9IZX - chains A and D of the 4 polymer chains in the assembly; structure by electron microscopy, 3.00 A resolution.

[Chain A (and D)]
Protein: Methylmalonate-semialdehyde/malonate-semialdehyde dehydrogenase [acylating], mitochondrial
Organism: Homo sapiens
Notes: EC 1.2.1.27; chain D of this document is another copy of the same molecule, construct and numbering; everything in this record applies to it too
UniProtKB: Q02252 (MMSA_HUMAN); residues 2-503 here correspond to UniProt positions 34-535 (UniProt number = residue number + 32)
Amino-acid sequence (509 residues; each row starts with the number of its first residue):
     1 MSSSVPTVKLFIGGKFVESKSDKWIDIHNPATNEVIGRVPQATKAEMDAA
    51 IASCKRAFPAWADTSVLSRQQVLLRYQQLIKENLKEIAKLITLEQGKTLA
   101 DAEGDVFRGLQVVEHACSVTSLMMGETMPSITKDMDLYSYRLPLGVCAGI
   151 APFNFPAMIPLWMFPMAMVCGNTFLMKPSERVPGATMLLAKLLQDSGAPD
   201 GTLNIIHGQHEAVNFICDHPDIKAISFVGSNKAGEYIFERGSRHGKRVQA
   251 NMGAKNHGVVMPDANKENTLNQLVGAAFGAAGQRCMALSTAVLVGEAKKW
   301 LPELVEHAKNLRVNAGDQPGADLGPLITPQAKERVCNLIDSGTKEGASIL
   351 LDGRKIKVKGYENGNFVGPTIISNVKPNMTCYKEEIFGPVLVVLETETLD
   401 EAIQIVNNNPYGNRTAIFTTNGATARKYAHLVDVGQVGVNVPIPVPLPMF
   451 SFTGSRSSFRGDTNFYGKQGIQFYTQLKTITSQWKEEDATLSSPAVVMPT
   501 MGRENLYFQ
Not modelled in the structure: 1-2, 488-509 (chain D: 1-2, 126-133, 452-465, 488-509)
Construct notes: initiating methionine (1); engineered mutation Arg414 (Gly446 in Q02252); expression tag (504-509)
Swiss-Prot annotation at these positions:
  - active site: Cys285 (Nucleophile)
  - binding site (NAD(+)): Ala151, Phe153, Lys177, Glu180, Arg181, Ser230, Glu385
  - modified residue: Lys15 (N6-acetyllysine), Lys20 (N6-acetyllysine), Lys23 (N6-acetyllysine), Lys44 (N6-acetyllysine), Lys55 (N6-acetyllysine), Lys85 (N6-acetyllysine), Lys97 (N6-acetyllysine), Ser230 (Phosphoserine), Lys266 (N6-acetyllysine), Lys298 (N6-acetyllysine), Lys299 (N6-acetyllysine), Lys332 (N6-acetyllysine), Lys344 (N6-acetyllysine), Ser348 (Phosphoserine), Lys359 (N6-succinyllysine), Lys468 (N6-acetyllysine), Lys485 (N6-succinyllysine)

[Chain A / chain D interface]
Residue-residue contacts (13):
  Gln71(A) with Leu74(D); Gln77(D); Glu114(D); Cys117(D)
  Leu74(A) with Gln70(D)
  Ser130(A) with Arg426(D), hydrogen bond
  Asp134(A) with Arg426(D), salt bridge
  Met135(A) with Arg426(D)
  Asp136(A) with Arg426(D), salt bridge; His430(D)
  Trp484(A) with Gly422(D); Ala423(D)
  Glu486(A) with Asn421(D), hydrogen bond
Interface residues without a listed pair, chain A (10 interface residues in all): Gln78, Lys485
Interface residues without a listed pair, chain D (11 interface residues in all): Gln71

[In short]
10 residues of chain A and 11 residues of chain D are in contact; the contacts include 2 hydrogen bonds and 2
salt bridges. Polar pairs include Asp134(A)-Arg426(D), Asp136(A)-Arg426(D) and Ser130(A)-Arg426(D). From
UniProt: active-site residue Cys285(A) and 7 NAD+-binding residues on chain A.
Both chains are Methylmalonate-semialdehyde/malonate-semialdehyde dehydrogenase [acylating], mitochondrial
(Homo sapiens). Entry 9IZX (Cryo-EM structure of ALDH6A1-G446R) was determined by electron microscopy (same
publication as 9IZU, 9IZV and 9IZW).
